1QNW - chains B and D of the 4 polymer chains in the assembly; structure by X-ray diffraction, 2.35 A resolution.

[Chain B (and D)]
Name: Chitin binding lectin, uea-II
Organism: Ulex europaeus
Notes: chain D of this document is another copy of the same molecule, construct and numbering; everything in this record applies to it too
Amino-acid sequence (242 residues; numbered 1 to 242; the number before each row is that of its first residue):
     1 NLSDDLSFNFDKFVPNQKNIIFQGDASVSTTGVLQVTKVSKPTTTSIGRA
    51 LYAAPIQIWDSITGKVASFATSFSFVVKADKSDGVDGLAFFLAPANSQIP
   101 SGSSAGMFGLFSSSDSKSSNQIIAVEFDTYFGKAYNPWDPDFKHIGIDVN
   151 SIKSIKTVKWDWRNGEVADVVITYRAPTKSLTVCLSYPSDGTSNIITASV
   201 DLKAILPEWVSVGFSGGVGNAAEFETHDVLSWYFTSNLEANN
Unresolved in the structure: 1-2, 240-242
Covalently attached groups: N-acetylglucosamine (NAG) linked to S112
Sequence notes: conflict D25 (Ala in AF190633), I62 (Thr in AF190633), G106 (Ser in AF190633), S112 (Asn in AF190633), G191 (Glu in AF190633), V229 (Ile in AF190633)
Ion coordination: Mn2+: E126, D128, D139, H144; Ca2+: D128, Y130, N136, D139

[Chain B / chain D interface]
Contacting residue pairs (30):
  S72(B) - R175(D)  hydrogen bond
  K156(B) - G191(D)
  D169(B) - R175(D)  salt bridge
  V171(B) - R175(D)
  R175(B) - S72(D)  hydrogen bond
  R175(B) - D169(D)  salt bridge
  R175(B) - V171(D)
  T178(B) - P188(D)
  S180(B) - P188(D)
  T182(B) - S186(D)  hydrogen bond
  C184(B) - C184(D)  disulfide
  C184(B) - I195(D)  hydrophobic
  L185(B) - I195(D)
  S186(B) - T182(D)  hydrogen bond
  S186(B) - T197(D)
  P188(B) - T178(D)
  P188(B) - S180(D)
  G191(B) - K156(D)
  G191(B) - T197(D)  hydrogen bond (backbone-side chain)
  S193(B) - I195(D)
  S193(B) - T197(D)  hydrogen bond
  N194(B) - I195(D)
  I195(B) - C184(D)  hydrophobic
  I195(B) - L185(D)
  I195(B) - S193(D)
  I195(B) - N194(D)
  I195(B) - I195(D)  hydrophobic
  T197(B) - S186(D)
  T197(B) - G191(D)
  T197(B) - S193(D)  hydrogen bond
Other interface residues (no listed pair), chain B (21 interface residues in all): V170, T192, I196, S199
Other interface residues (no listed pair), chain D (20 interface residues in all): V170, I196, S199
Inter-chain disulfides: C184(B)-C184(D)

[Summary]
21 residues of chain B and 20 residues of chain D are in contact; the contacts include 1 disulfide bond, 7
hydrogen bonds and 2 salt bridges. Among the polar pairs are D169(B)-R175(D), S72(B)-R175(D) and
T182(B)-S186(D). N-acetylglucosamine is covalently linked to S112(B).
Both chains are Chitin binding lectin, uea-II (Ulex europaeus). Entry 1QNW (lectin II from Ulex europaeus) was
determined by X-ray diffraction together with 1DZQ, 1QOS, 1QOO and 1QOT from the same study.
